PDB entry 7UIJ | X-ray diffraction, 2.70 A resolution | chains L and D of the 6 polymer chains in the assembly

Chain L:
Protein: Monoclonal B5 Fab Light Chain
From: Mus musculus
Notes: antibody fragment or engineered binder
Chain sequence (214 residues; row label = number of the first residue in the row):
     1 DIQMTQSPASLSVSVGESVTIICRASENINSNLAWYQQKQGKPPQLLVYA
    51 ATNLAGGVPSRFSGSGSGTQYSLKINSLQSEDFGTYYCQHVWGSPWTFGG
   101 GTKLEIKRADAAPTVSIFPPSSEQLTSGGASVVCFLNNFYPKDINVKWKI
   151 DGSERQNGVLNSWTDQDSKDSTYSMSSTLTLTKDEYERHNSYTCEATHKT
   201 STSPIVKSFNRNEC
Disulfide bonds: C23-C88, C134-C194

Chain D:
Protein: Outer surface protein C
From: Borreliella burgdorferi B31
UniProtKB: Q07337 (OSPC_BORBU); residues 38-201 here = UniProt positions 38-201
Chain sequence (164 residues; each row starts with the number of its first residue):
    38 KGPNLTEISKKITDSNAVLLAVKEVEALLSSIDEIAAKAIGKKIHQNNGL
    88 DTENNHNGSLLAGAYAISTLIKQKLDGLKNEGLKEKIDAAKKCSETFTNK
   138 LKEKHTDLGKEGVTDADAKEAILKTNGTKTKGAEELGKLFESVEVLSKAA
   188 KEMLANSVKELTSP
Not modelled in the structure: 38-42, 201

How chain L and chain D interact:
Residue-residue contacts (6):
  N30(L) - T106(D)
  N30(L) - Q110(D)  hydrogen bond
  N32(L) - Q110(D)
  W92(L) - L107(D)  hydrophobic
  W92(L) - Q110(D)
  W92(L) - K111(D)
Interface residues without a listed pair, chain L (5 interface residues in all): N28, I29
Interface residues without a listed pair, chain D (5 interface residues in all): K109
Interface features reported in the paper:
  - residue pairs: N30(L)-Q110(D) (hydrogen bond)
  - epitope / paratope residues, chain L: N30(L)
  - epitope / paratope residues, chain D: Q110(D)

Summary:
The chain L/chain D interface involves 5 residues from each chain; the contacts include 1 hydrogen bond. Its
one hydrogen-bonded contact is N30(L)-Q110(D). The authors report a hydrogen bond between N30(L) and Q110(D).
From the paper: epitope/paratope residues N30(L) and Q110(D).
Here chain L is Monoclonal B5 Fab Light Chain (Mus musculus) and chain D is Outer surface protein C
(Borreliella burgdorferi B31). Entry 7UIJ (Structural studies of B5-OspC complex) was determined by X-ray
diffraction together with 7UJ2 from the same study.
